Entry 5VZ0 (X-ray diffraction, 2.00 A resolution); this record covers chains B and C of the 4 polymer chains in the assembly.

== Chain B (and C) ==
Name: Pyruvate carboxylase
Organism: Lactococcus lactis
Notes: EC 6.4.1.1; chain C of this document is another copy of the same molecule, construct and numbering; everything in this record applies to it too
UniProt: A0A089XIW4 (A0A089XIW4_9LACT); residue numbers follow UniProt; this construct covers 1-1137
Chain sequence (1144 residues; numbered -6 to 1137; the number before each row is that of its first residue; numbers below 1 keep their minus sign (Leu-6 is residue -6)):
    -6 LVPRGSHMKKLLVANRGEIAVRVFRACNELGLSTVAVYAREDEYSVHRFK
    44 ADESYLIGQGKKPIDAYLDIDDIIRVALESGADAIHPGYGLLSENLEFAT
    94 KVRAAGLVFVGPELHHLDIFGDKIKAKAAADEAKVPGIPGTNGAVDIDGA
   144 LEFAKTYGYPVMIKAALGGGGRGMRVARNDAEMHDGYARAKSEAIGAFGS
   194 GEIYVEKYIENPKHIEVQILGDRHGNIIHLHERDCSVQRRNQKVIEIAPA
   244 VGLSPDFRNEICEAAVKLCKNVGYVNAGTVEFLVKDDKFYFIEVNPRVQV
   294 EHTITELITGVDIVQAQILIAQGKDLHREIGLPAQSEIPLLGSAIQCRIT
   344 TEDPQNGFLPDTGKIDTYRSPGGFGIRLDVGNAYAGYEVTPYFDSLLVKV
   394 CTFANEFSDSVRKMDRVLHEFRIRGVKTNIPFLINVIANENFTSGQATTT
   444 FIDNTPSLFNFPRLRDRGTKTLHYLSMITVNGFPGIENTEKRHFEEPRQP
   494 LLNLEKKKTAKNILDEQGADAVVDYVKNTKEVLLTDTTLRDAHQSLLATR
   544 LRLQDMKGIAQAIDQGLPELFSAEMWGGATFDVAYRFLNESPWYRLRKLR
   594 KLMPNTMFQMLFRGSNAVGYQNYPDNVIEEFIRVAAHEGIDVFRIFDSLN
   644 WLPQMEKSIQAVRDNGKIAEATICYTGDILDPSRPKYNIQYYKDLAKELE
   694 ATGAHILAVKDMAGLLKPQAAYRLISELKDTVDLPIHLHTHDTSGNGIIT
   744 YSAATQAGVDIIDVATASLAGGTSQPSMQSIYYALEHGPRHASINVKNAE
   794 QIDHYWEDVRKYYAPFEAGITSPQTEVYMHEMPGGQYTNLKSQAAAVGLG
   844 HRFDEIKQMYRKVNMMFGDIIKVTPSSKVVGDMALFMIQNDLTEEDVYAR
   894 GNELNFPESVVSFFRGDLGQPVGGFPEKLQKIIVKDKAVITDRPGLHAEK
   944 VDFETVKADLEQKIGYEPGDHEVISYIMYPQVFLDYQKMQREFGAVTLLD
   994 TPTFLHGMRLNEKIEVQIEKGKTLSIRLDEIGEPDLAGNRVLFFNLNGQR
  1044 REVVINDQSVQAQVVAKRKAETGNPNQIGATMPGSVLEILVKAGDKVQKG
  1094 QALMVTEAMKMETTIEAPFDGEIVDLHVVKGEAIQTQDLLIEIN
Unresolved in the structure: 161-166 (chain C: -6, 133-201)
Construct notes: expression tag (-6 to 0); engineered mutation Ala746 (Gly in A0A089XIW4); variant Ala1055 (Thr in A0A089XIW4)
Ion coordination: Mg2+: Glu274, Glu286 (together with ADP); Mn2+: Asp534, His732, His734
Small-molecule neighbours:
  - cyclic-di-AMP (2BA; (2R,3R,3aS,5R,7aR,9R,10R,10aS,12R,14aR)-2,9-bis(6-amino-9H-purin-9-yl)octahydro-2H,7H-difuro[3,2-d:3',2'-j][1,3,7,9,2,8 ]tetraoxadiphosphacyclododecine-3,5,10,12-tetrol 5,12-dioxide): Pro711, Gln712, Tyr715, Arg716, Ile742, Ser745, Ala746, Gln749
  - ADP: Lys116, Ile131, Met155, Lys157, Met167, Glu199, Lys200, Tyr201, Ile202, Pro205, His207, Gln231, Asn234, Glu274, Leu276, Ile285, Glu286, Thr442
From the paper describing this entry:
  - mutagenesis - Y715T: unchanged catalytic activity
  - mutagenesis - E36K/Y37S/K1006T/S1018I: decreased catalytic activity
  - mutagenesis - E36K/Y37S/K1006T/S1018I: increased catalytic activity on acetyl-CoA

== Chain B / chain C interface ==
Residue-residue contacts (61; chain B residue first):
  Pro384(B) - Met1102(C)  hydrophobic
  Thr462(B) - Gly1066(C)
  His466(B) - Glu1064(C)
  His466(B) - Thr1065(C)
  His466(B) - Gly1066(C)
  His466(B) - Asn1067(C)
  Lys981(B) - Asn1137(C)  hydrogen bond
  Arg984(B) - Phe1112(C)
  Glu985(B) - Asn1067(C)
  Glu985(B) - Pro1068(C)
  Glu985(B) - Asn1069(C)
  Asp1028(B) - Ala1059(C)
  Leu1029(B) - Gln1056(C)
  Ala1030(B) - Ala1059(C)
  Ala1030(B) - Lys1060(C)
  Ala1030(B) - Arg1061(C)
  Asn1032(B) - Lys1060(C)  hydrogen bond (side chain-backbone)
  Asn1032(B) - Arg1061(C)
  Asn1032(B) - Lys1062(C)  hydrogen bond (side chain-backbone)
  Glu1045(B) - Thr1065(C)
  Glu1045(B) - Gln1130(C)
  Val1046(B) - Thr1065(C)
  Val1047(B) - Lys1062(C)
  Val1047(B) - Ala1063(C)
  Val1047(B) - Glu1064(C)
  Val1047(B) - Thr1065(C)  hydrogen bond (backbone-side chain)
  Val1047(B) - Gln1130(C)
  Ile1048(B) - Glu1064(C)
  Asn1049(B) - Arg1061(C)
  Asn1049(B) - Glu1064(C)  hydrogen bond (backbone-side chain)
  Gln1056(B) - Leu1029(C)
  Ala1059(B) - Asp1028(C)
  Ala1059(B) - Ala1030(C)
  Lys1060(B) - Asn1032(C)  hydrogen bond (backbone-side chain)
  Arg1061(B) - Ala1030(C)
  Arg1061(B) - Asn1032(C)
  Arg1061(B) - Asn1049(C)
  Arg1061(B) - Gln1054(C)
  Lys1062(B) - Asn1032(C)  hydrogen bond (backbone-side chain)
  Lys1062(B) - Val1047(C)
  Glu1064(B) - His466(C)
  Glu1064(B) - Val1047(C)
  Glu1064(B) - Ile1048(C)
  Glu1064(B) - Asn1049(C)  hydrogen bond (side chain-backbone)
  Thr1065(B) - His466(C)
  Thr1065(B) - Glu1045(C)
  Thr1065(B) - Val1046(C)
  Thr1065(B) - Val1047(C)  hydrogen bond (side chain-backbone)
  Gly1066(B) - Thr462(C)
  Gly1066(B) - His466(C)
  Gly1066(B) - Glu985(C)
  Asn1067(B) - His466(C)
  Asn1067(B) - Glu985(C)  hydrogen bond
  Pro1068(B) - Arg984(C)
  Pro1068(B) - Glu985(C)
  Asn1069(B) - Glu985(C)
  Met1075(B) - Asn349(C)
  Phe1112(B) - Arg984(C)
  Asp1113(B) - Gln955(C)  hydrogen bond
  Gln1130(B) - Val1047(C)
  Asn1137(B) - Lys981(C)  hydrogen bond
Interface residues without a listed pair, chain B (37 interface residues in all): Thr355, Tyr385, Arg456, Gln955, Gln1054, Ala1063
Interface residues without a listed pair, chain C (36 interface residues in all): Met1075, Lys1092, Asp1113

== Overview ==
37 residues of chain B face 36 of chain C across their interface, with 12 hydrogen bonds. Polar contacts
include Lys981(B)-Asn1137(C), Asn1032(B)-Lys1060(C) and Asn1032(B)-Lys1062(C). Bound to chain B: cyclic-di-AMP
and ADP. Glu274(B) and Glu286(B) form the Mg2+ site. From the paper: E36K/Y37S/K1006T/S1018I of chain B reduce
catalytic activity; E36K/Y37S/K1006T/S1018I of chain B increase catalytic activity on acetyl-CoA.
Chain B and chain C are both Pyruvate carboxylase (Lactococcus lactis); the structure, Crystal structure of
Lactococcus lactis pyruvate carboxylase G746A mutant in complex with cyclic-di-AMP, was determined by X-ray
diffraction, deposited together with 5VYW and 5VYZ.
